6G4R - chains B and G of the 4 polymer chains in the assembly; structure by X-ray diffraction, 2.62 A resolution.

[Chain B]
Name: Hydrogen peroxide-inducible genes activator
Organism: Corynebacterium glutamicum
Reference sequence: A0A2H5I9R9 (A0A2H5I9R9_CORGT); residue numbers follow UniProt; this construct covers 1-327
Chain sequence (327 residues; each row starts with the number of its first residue):
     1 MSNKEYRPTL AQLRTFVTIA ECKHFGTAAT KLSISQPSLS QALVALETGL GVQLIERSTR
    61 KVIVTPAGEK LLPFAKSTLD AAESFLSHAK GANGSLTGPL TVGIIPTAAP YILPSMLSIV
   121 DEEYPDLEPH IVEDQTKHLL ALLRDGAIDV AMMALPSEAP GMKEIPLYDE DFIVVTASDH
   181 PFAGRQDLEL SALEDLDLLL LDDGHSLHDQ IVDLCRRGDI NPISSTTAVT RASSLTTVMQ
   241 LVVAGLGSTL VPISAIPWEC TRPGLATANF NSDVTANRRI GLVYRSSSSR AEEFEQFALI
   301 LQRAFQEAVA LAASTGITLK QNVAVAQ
Not modelled in the structure: 1-3, 326-327
Modified residues: Cys-22 (cysteinesulfonic acid; OCS); Cys-215 (S-hydroxycysteine; CSO)
Differences from the reference sequence: engineered mutation Ser-206 (Cys in A0A2H5I9R9)
Small-molecule neighbours: hydrogen peroxide (PEO): Ile-105, Pro-106, Thr-107, His-205, Ser-206, Leu-207

[Chain G]
Name: Hydrogen peroxide-inducible genes activator
Organism: Corynebacterium glutamicum
Reference sequence: A0A2H5I9R9 (A0A2H5I9R9_CORGT); numbering as in UniProt (aligned over 1-327)
Chain sequence (327 residues; each row starts with the number of its first residue):
     1 MSNKEYRPTL AQLRTFVTIA ECKHFGTAAT KLSISQPSLS QALVALETGL GVQLIERSTR
    61 KVIVTPAGEK LLPFAKSTLD AAESFLSHAK GANGSLTGPL TVGIIPTAAP YILPSMLSIV
   121 DEEYPDLEPH IVEDQTKHLL ALLRDGAIDV AMMALPSEAP GMKEIPLYDE DFIVVTASDH
   181 PFAGRQDLEL SALEDLDLLL LDDGHSLHDQ IVDLCRRGDI NPISSTTAVT RASSLTTVMQ
   241 LVVAGLGSTL VPISAIPWEC TRPGLATANF NSDVTANRRI GLVYRSSSSR AEEFEQFALI
   301 LQRAFQEAVA LAASTGITLK QNVAVAQ
Not modelled in the structure: 1-5, 29-35, 57-62, 218-227, 322-327
Modified residues: Cys-215 (3-sulfinoalanine; CSD)
Differences from the reference sequence: engineered mutation Ser-206 (Cys in A0A2H5I9R9)
What the authors report for this chain:
  - catalytic residues: Thr-107, Thr-136, Arg-278
  - mutagenesis - T107V, C206S: abolished catalytic activity
  - mutagenesis - T136V, H205A, R278Q: decreased catalytic activity

[Interface between chain B and chain G]
Contacting residue pairs (46):
  Thr-101(B) / Val-229(G)
  Pro-110(B) / Thr-236(G)
  Pro-110(B) / Thr-237(G)
  Pro-110(B) / Gln-240(G)  hydrogen bond (backbone-side chain)
  Leu-113(B) / Thr-237(G)
  Leu-113(B) / Leu-241(G)  hydrophobic
  Pro-114(B) / Gln-240(G)
  Leu-117(B) / Leu-241(G)  hydrophobic
  Leu-117(B) / Ala-244(G)  hydrophobic
  Leu-117(B) / Leu-246(G)  hydrophobic
  His-130(B) / Val-229(G)
  His-130(B) / Thr-230(G)
  Ile-131(B) / Thr-230(G)
  Ile-131(B) / Arg-231(G)  hydrogen bond (backbone-backbone)
  Val-132(B) / Arg-231(G)
  Glu-133(B) / Arg-231(G)  hydrogen bond (backbone-backbone)
  Glu-133(B) / Ala-232(G)
  Glu-133(B) / Ser-233(G)  hydrogen bond (side chain-backbone)
  Glu-133(B) / Ser-234(G)  hydrogen bond (side chain-backbone)
  Glu-133(B) / Thr-237(G)  hydrogen bond
  Asp-134(B) / Arg-231(G)  salt bridge
  Val-229(B) / Thr-101(G)
  Val-229(B) / His-130(G)
  Val-229(B) / Val-132(G)
  Thr-230(B) / His-130(G)  hydrogen bond
  Thr-230(B) / Ile-131(G)
  Arg-231(B) / Ile-131(G)  hydrogen bond (backbone-backbone)
  Arg-231(B) / Val-132(G)
  Arg-231(B) / Glu-133(G)  hydrogen bond (backbone-backbone)
  Arg-231(B) / Asp-134(G)  salt bridge
  Arg-231(B) / Leu-142(G)
  Ala-232(B) / Glu-133(G)
  Ser-233(B) / Glu-133(G)  hydrogen bond (backbone-side chain)
  Ser-234(B) / Glu-133(G)  hydrogen bond (backbone-side chain)
  Thr-236(B) / Pro-110(G)
  Thr-237(B) / Pro-110(G)
  Thr-237(B) / Leu-113(G)
  Thr-237(B) / Glu-133(G)  hydrogen bond
  Gln-240(B) / Pro-110(G)  hydrogen bond (side chain-backbone)
  Gln-240(B) / Pro-114(G)
  Gln-240(B) / Trp-258(G)
  Leu-241(B) / Leu-113(G)  hydrophobic
  Ala-244(B) / Leu-117(G)  hydrophobic
  Trp-258(B) / Gln-240(G)
  Trp-258(B) / Arg-262(G)
  Arg-262(B) / Trp-258(G)
Other interface residues (no listed pair), chain B (29 interface residues in all): Pro-106, Ala-109, Leu-142, Asp-202, Leu-246, Glu-259
Other interface residues (no listed pair), chain G (29 interface residues in all): Pro-106, Ala-109, Pro-129, Glu-259

[Summary]
The chain B/chain G interface involves 29 residues from each chain; the contacts include 13 hydrogen bonds and
2 salt bridges. Among the polar pairs are Asp-134(B)/Arg-231(G), Arg-231(B)/Asp-134(G) and
Pro-110(B)/Gln-240(G). The paper reports catalytic residues Thr-107(G), Thr-136(G) and Arg-278(G); T136V,
H205A and R278Q of chain G reduce catalytic activity; 5 substitutions were tested in all.
Here chain B is Hydrogen peroxide-inducible genes activator and chain G is Hydrogen peroxide-inducible genes
activator, both from Corynebacterium glutamicum. Entry 6G4R (Corynebacterium glutamicum OxyR C206S mutant,
H2O2-bound) was determined by X-ray diffraction together with 6G1B and 6G1D from the same study.
